PDB entry 6S8E | electron microscopy, 3.10 A resolution | chains H and V of the 35 polymer chains in the assembly

Chain H:
Protein: CRISPR-associated protein, Cmr3 family
Organism: Sulfolobus islandicus REY15A
Reference sequence: F0NDX1 (F0NDX1_SULIR); numbering as in UniProt (aligned over 1-313)
Sequence (313 residues; each row starts with the number of its first residue):
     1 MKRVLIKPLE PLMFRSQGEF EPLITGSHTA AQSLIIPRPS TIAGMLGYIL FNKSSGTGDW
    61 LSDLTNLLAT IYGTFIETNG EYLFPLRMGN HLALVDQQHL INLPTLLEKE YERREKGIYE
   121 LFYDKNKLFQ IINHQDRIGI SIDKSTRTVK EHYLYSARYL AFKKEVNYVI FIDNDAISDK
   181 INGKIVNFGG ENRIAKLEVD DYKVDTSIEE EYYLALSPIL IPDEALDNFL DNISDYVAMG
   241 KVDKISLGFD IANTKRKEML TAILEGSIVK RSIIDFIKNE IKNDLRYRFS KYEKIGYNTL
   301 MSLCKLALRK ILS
Unresolved in the structure: 1

Chain V:
Molecule: crRNA
Organism: Sulfolobus islandicus REY15A
Sequence (51 nucleotides; each row starts with the number of its first residue):
     1 AUUGAAAGUU CAAAGCUUAG AUACCCUGGA GGGAAACCAG ACUUAACACC A
Unresolved in the structure: 48-51

Chain H / chain V interface:
Pairs across the interface (58):
  Arg15(H) - U3(V)  base contact
  Arg15(H) - G4(V)  salt bridge to the phosphate
  Ser16(H) - U3(V)  base contact
  Gln17(H) - U3(V)  hydrogen bond to the base
  Ser40(H) - U3(V)  hydrogen bond to the phosphate
  Thr41(H) - U2(V)  phosphate contact
  Thr41(H) - U3(V)  hydrogen bond to the phosphate
  Gly44(H) - A1(V)  hydrogen bond to the sugar
  Gly44(H) - U2(V)  sugar contact
  Met45(H) - U2(V)  base contact
  Gly47(H) - A1(V)  sugar contact
  Tyr48(H) - A1(V)  hydrogen bond to the sugar
  Tyr48(H) - U2(V)  base contact
  Phe51(H) - A1(V)  stacking on the base
  Trp60(H) - A1(V)  sugar contact
  Leu64(H) - A1(V)  sugar contact
  Ile138(H) - U9(V)  phosphate contact
  Gly139(H) - U9(V)  phosphate contact
  Ile140(H) - A7(V)  hydrogen bond to the sugar
  Ile140(H) - G8(V)  sugar contact
  Ile140(H) - U9(V)  base contact
  Ile140(H) - U10(V)  sugar contact
  Ser141(H) - A7(V)  phosphate contact
  Ser141(H) - G8(V)  phosphate contact
  Ile142(H) - G8(V)  hydrogen bond to the phosphate
  Ile142(H) - U10(V)  sugar contact
  Arg147(H) - G8(V)  base contact
  Arg147(H) - U10(V)  sugar contact
  Arg147(H) - C11(V)  sugar contact
  Thr148(H) - U10(V)  sugar contact
  Thr148(H) - C11(V)  sugar contact
  Val149(H) - U10(V)  base contact
  Tyr153(H) - A7(V)  base contact
  Tyr155(H) - A7(V)  stacking on the base
  Tyr155(H) - U9(V)  phosphate contact
  Asn187(H) - U2(V)  base contact
  Phe188(H) - U2(V)  base contact
  Gly189(H) - U2(V)  base contact
  Gly190(H) - G4(V)  phosphate contact
  Gly190(H) - A5(V)  phosphate contact
  Glu191(H) - A5(V)  phosphate contact
  Glu191(H) - A6(V)  hydrogen bond to the base
  Asn192(H) - A5(V)  phosphate contact
  Asn192(H) - A6(V)  hydrogen bond to the phosphate
  Ser246(H) - U3(V)  base contact
  Leu247(H) - U3(V)  phosphate contact
  Gly248(H) - U3(V)  hydrogen bond to the base
  Phe249(H) - U2(V)  sugar contact
  Phe249(H) - U3(V)  hydrogen bond to the phosphate
  Phe249(H) - G4(V)  stacking on the base
  Asp250(H) - U2(V)  phosphate contact
  Ile251(H) - A1(V)  base contact
  Ile251(H) - U2(V)  hydrogen bond to the phosphate
  Ile251(H) - G4(V)  sugar contact
  Ala252(H) - A1(V)  phosphate contact
  Arg256(H) - U3(V)  hydrogen bond to the sugar
  Lys257(H) - U2(V)  salt bridge to the phosphate
  Lys257(H) - U3(V)  salt bridge to the phosphate
Interface residues without a listed pair, chain H (41 interface residues in all): Arg38, Asp63, Lys144, Leu154

Summary:
Chain H and chain V form an interface of 41 and 11 residues respectively, with 13 hydrogen bonds, 3 salt
bridges and 3 aromatic stacking contacts. Polar contacts include Gln17(H)-U3(V), Glu191(H)-A6(V) and
Gly248(H)-U3(V).
Here chain H is CRISPR-associated protein, Cmr3 family and chain V is crRNA, both from Sulfolobus islandicus
REY15A. Entry 6S8E (Cryo-EM structure of the type III-B Cmr-beta complex bound to non-cognate target RNA) was
determined by electron microscopy (same publication as 6S6B, 6S8B, 6S91, 6SH8, 6SHB and 6SIC).
